PDB entry 6LHB | electron microscopy, 3.33 A resolution | chains A and C of the 3 polymer chains in the assembly

== Chain A ==
Protein: VP1
Source organism: Coxsackievirus A16
UniProtKB: A0A2S1BJ89 (A0A2S1BJ89_9ENTO); residues 1-297 here correspond to UniProt positions 566-862 (UniProt number = residue number + 565)
Amino-acid sequence (297 residues; numbered 1 to 297; the number before each row is that of its first residue):
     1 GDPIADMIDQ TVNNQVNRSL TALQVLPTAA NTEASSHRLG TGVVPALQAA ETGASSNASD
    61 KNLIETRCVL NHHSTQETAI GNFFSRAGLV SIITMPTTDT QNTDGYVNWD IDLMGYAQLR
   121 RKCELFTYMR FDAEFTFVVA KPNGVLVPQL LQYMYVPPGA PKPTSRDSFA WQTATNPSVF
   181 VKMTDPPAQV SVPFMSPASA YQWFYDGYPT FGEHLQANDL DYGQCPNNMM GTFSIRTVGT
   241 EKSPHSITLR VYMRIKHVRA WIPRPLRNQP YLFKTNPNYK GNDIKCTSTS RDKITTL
Unresolved in the structure: 1-61, 98-103, 210-227

== Chain C ==
Protein: VP3
Source organism: Coxsackievirus A16
Notes: EC 3.4.22.29, 3.6.1.15, 3.4.22.28, 2.7.7.48
UniProtKB: A0A2R4NBT3 (A0A2R4NBT3_9ENTO); residues 1-242 here correspond to UniProt positions 324-565 (UniProt number = residue number + 323)
Amino-acid sequence (242 residues; each row starts with the number of its first residue):
     1 GIPTELKPGT NQFLTTDDGV SAPILPGFHP TPPIHIPGEV HNLLEICRVE TILEVNNLKT
    61 NETTPMQRLC FPVSVQSKTG ELCAAFRADP GRDGPWQSTI LGQLCRYYTQ WSGSLEVTFM
   121 FAGSFMATGK MLIAYTPPGG NVPADRITAM LGTHVIWDFG LQSSVTLVVP WISNTHYRAH
   181 ARAGYFDYYT TGIITIWYQT NYVVPIGAPT TAYIVALAAA QDNFTMKLCK DTEDIEQTAN
   241 IQ
Unresolved in the structure: 178-184, 234-242

== Interface between chain A and chain C ==
Contacting residue pairs (111):
  Asn62(A) - Tyr185(C)
  Asn62(A) - Phe186(C)
  Asn62(A) - Asp187(C)
  Leu63(A) - Arg92(C)
  Leu63(A) - Asp187(C)
  Ile64(A) - Phe186(C)  hydrophobic
  Ile64(A) - Asp187(C)  hydrogen bond (backbone-backbone)
  Ile64(A) - Tyr188(C)
  Ile64(A) - Tyr189(C)  hydrogen bond (backbone-backbone)
  Glu65(A) - Tyr189(C)
  Glu65(A) - Thr190(C)
  Thr66(A) - Tyr188(C)
  Arg67(A) - Tyr188(C)  hydrogen bond
  Cys68(A) - Thr190(C)
  Val69(A) - Trp171(C)  hydrogen bond (backbone-side chain)
  Val69(A) - Ser173(C)  hydrogen bond (backbone-side chain)
  Val69(A) - Thr175(C)
  Leu70(A) - Trp171(C)
  His73(A) - Ser112(C)
  His73(A) - Thr225(C)  hydrogen bond
  His73(A) - Lys227(C)
  Thr75(A) - Asn42(C)  hydrogen bond (backbone-side chain)
  Glu77(A) - Tyr108(C)  hydrogen bond (backbone-side chain)
  Glu77(A) - Met226(C)
  Glu77(A) - Lys227(C)
  Glu77(A) - Leu228(C)
  Thr78(A) - Asn42(C)  hydrogen bond (backbone-side chain)
  Thr78(A) - Leu43(C)  hydrogen bond (backbone-backbone)
  Thr78(A) - Leu44(C)
  Thr78(A) - Tyr108(C)
  Thr78(A) - Met226(C)
  Ala79(A) - Asn42(C)
  Ile80(A) - His41(C)
  Phe83(A) - Leu43(C)  hydrophobic
  Phe83(A) - Tyr107(C)  hydrophobic
  Arg86(A) - Thr16(C)
  Arg86(A) - Cys229(C)  hydrogen bond
  Ala87(A) - Thr15(C)
  Gln118(A) - Asp231(C)  hydrogen bond
  Gln118(A) - Thr232(C)
  Arg121(A) - Gln103(C)  hydrogen bond
  Arg121(A) - Tyr107(C)  hydrogen bond
  Phe126(A) - Val40(C)  hydrophobic
  Phe126(A) - Leu43(C)  hydrophobic
  Arg130(A) - Thr31(C)  hydrogen bond (side chain-backbone)
  Arg130(A) - Pro32(C)
  Arg130(A) - Pro33(C)
  Glu134(A) - Ser21(C)  hydrogen bond
  Thr136(A) - Phe13(C)
  Tyr155(A) - Ile24(C)  hydrophobic
  Pro177(A) - Ile24(C)  hydrophobic
  Pro186(A) - Asn11(C)
  Gln189(A) - Ser21(C)  hydrogen bond
  Val190(A) - Ile24(C)  hydrophobic
  Ser191(A) - Ala22(C)  hydrogen bond (backbone-backbone)
  Ser191(A) - Pro23(C)
  Ser191(A) - Ile24(C)  hydrogen bond (backbone-backbone)
  Val192(A) - Ile24(C)  hydrophobic
  Phe194(A) - Phe28(C)
  Phe194(A) - Pro30(C)
  Ser196(A) - Thr31(C)  hydrogen bond (backbone-side chain)
  Pro197(A) - Thr31(C)
  Ala198(A) - Thr31(C)
  Ser199(A) - Pro32(C)
  Ser199(A) - Ile34(C)
  Arg254(A) - Asp17(C)  hydrogen bond (side chain-backbone)
  Arg254(A) - Asp18(C)  salt bridge
  Arg254(A) - Gly19(C)
  Arg259(A) - Glu39(C)  salt bridge
  Ala260(A) - Glu39(C)
  Ala260(A) - Val40(C)  hydrogen bond (backbone-backbone)
  Trp261(A) - Ile36(C)  hydrogen bond (side chain-backbone)
  Trp261(A) - Gly38(C)
  Trp261(A) - Glu39(C)  hydrogen bond
  Ile262(A) - Pro37(C)
  Ile262(A) - Gly38(C)  hydrogen bond (backbone-backbone)
  Pro263(A) - Val40(C)
  Leu266(A) - Ile100(C)  hydrophobic
  Leu266(A) - Gln103(C)
  Thr287(A) - Gln97(C)
  Thr287(A) - Ser98(C)
  Thr287(A) - Gln103(C)
  Ser288(A) - Glu54(C)  hydrogen bond
  Ser288(A) - Arg68(C)  hydrogen bond
  Ser288(A) - Gly94(C)
  Ser288(A) - Gln97(C)
  Thr289(A) - Asn57(C)
  Thr289(A) - Arg68(C)
  Thr289(A) - Asp93(C)
  Thr289(A) - Gly94(C)
  Thr289(A) - Gln97(C)  hydrogen bond (backbone-side chain)
  Ser290(A) - Asn57(C)
  Ser290(A) - Leu58(C)  hydrogen bond (side chain-backbone)
  Ser290(A) - Lys59(C)  hydrogen bond (side chain-backbone)
  Ser290(A) - Glu62(C)
  Ser290(A) - Arg68(C)
  Arg291(A) - Val55(C)
  Arg291(A) - Asn57(C)  hydrogen bond (backbone-backbone)
  Arg291(A) - Leu58(C)
  Arg291(A) - Lys59(C)  hydrogen bond (backbone-backbone)
  Arg291(A) - Ala85(C)  hydrogen bond (side chain-backbone)
  Asp292(A) - Leu58(C)
  Lys293(A) - Leu58(C)
  Ile294(A) - Leu58(C)
  Ile294(A) - Phe71(C)  hydrophobic
  Ile294(A) - Cys83(C)
  Ile294(A) - Ala84(C)  hydrophobic
  Ile294(A) - Ala85(C)  hydrogen bond (backbone-backbone)
  Thr295(A) - Ala85(C)
  Leu297(A) - Arg87(C)  hydrogen bond (backbone-side chain)
  Leu297(A) - Ile193(C)  hydrophobic
Other interface residues (no listed pair), chain A (64 interface residues in all): His72, Ser74, Lys122, Leu125, Tyr128, Val138, Pro187, Pro193, Met195, Tyr252, Cys286
Other interface residues (no listed pair), chain C (74 interface residues in all): Val20, Leu25, Ile46, Asn56, Pro65, Leu82, Phe86, Pro95, Trp111

== In short ==
Chain A and chain C form an interface of 64 and 74 residues respectively, with 35 hydrogen bonds and 2 salt
bridges. Polar pairs include Arg254(A)-Asp18(C), Arg259(A)-Glu39(C) and Arg67(A)-Tyr188(C).
Chain A is VP1 and chain C is VP3, both from Coxsackievirus A16; the structure, The cryo-EM structure of
coxsackievirus A16 A-particle, was determined by electron microscopy, deposited together with 6LHA, 6LHC,
6LHK, 6LHL, 6LHO and 6LHP.
